PDB entry 4S0N | X-ray diffraction, 1.50 A resolution | chains B and D of the 8 polymer chains in the assembly

Chain B (and D):
Protein: Helicase-like transcription factor
Source organism: Homo sapiens
Notes: EC 3.6.4.-, 6.3.2.-; fragment: HIRAN Domain; chain D of this document is another copy of the same molecule, construct and numbering; everything in this record applies to it too
UniProt: Q14527 (HLTF_HUMAN); residue numbers follow UniProt; this construct covers 55-180
Amino-acid sequence (130 residues; each row starts with the number of its first residue):
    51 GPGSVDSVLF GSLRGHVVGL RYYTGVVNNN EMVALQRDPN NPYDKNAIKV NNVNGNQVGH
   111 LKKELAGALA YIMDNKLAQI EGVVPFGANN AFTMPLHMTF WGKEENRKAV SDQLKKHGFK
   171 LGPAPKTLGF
Not modelled in the structure: 51-55 (chain D: 177-180)
Differences from the reference sequence: expression tag (51-54)
Ion coordination: Na+: L70, Y73
UniProt features mapped onto this chain:
  - cross-link: K112 (Glycyl lysine isopeptide (Lys-Gly) (interchain with G-Cter in SUMO2))
Reported in the primary citation:
  - binding site for the 10-nt DNA strand: R71, Y72, Y73, N91, Y93, D94, H110, K113, F142
  - mutagenesis - N91A, D94A, H110A, K113E: decreased binding to ssDNA
  - mutagenesis - R71E, Y72A/Y93A, D94A, H110A: decreased catalytic activity

Interface between chain B and chain D:
Residue-residue contacts (37):
  S57(B) - P52(D)
  V58(B) - Q86(D)
  L59(B) - A84(D)  hydrophobic
  L59(B) - V103(D)
  F60(B) - V103(D)
  G61(B) - V103(D)
  N80(B) - W151(D)
  N80(B) - K176(D)  hydrogen bond (side chain-backbone)
  M82(B) - V55(D)
  M82(B) - S57(D)
  M82(B) - W151(D)  hydrophobic
  V83(B) - V55(D)
  A84(B) - V55(D)
  V103(B) - V55(D)
  E131(B) - G53(D)  hydrogen bond (side chain-backbone)
  W151(B) - G51(D)
  W151(B) - P52(D)
  R157(B) - V103(D)  hydrogen bond (side chain-backbone)
  R157(B) - N104(D)  hydrogen bond (side chain-backbone)
  R157(B) - G105(D)
  G172(B) - V103(D)
  P173(B) - E81(D)
  P173(B) - M82(D)  hydrogen bond (backbone-backbone)
  P173(B) - V103(D)  hydrophobic
  A174(B) - M82(D)
  P175(B) - N80(D)
  P175(B) - M82(D)  hydrophobic
  P175(B) - E131(D)
  P175(B) - V133(D)  hydrophobic
  K176(B) - E131(D)  hydrogen bond (backbone-side chain)
  T177(B) - E131(D)
  T177(B) - T149(D)
  T177(B) - P175(D)
  L178(B) - N80(D)
  G179(B) - P175(D)
  F180(B) - S62(D)
  F180(B) - P173(D)
Also at the interface, not in a pair above, chain B (26 interface residues in all): S62, N102, Q129, V133
Also at the interface, not in a pair above, chain D (25 interface residues in all): S54, D56, L59, V83

In short:
26 residues of chain B and 25 residues of chain D are in contact; the contacts include 6 hydrogen bonds. Polar
contacts include N80(B)-K176(D), E131(B)-G53(D) and R157(B)-V103(D). The paper reports a binding site for the
10-nt DNA strand at R71(B), Y72(B) and Y73(B) among others; N91A, D94A and H110A of chain B, among others,
reduce binding to ssDNA; 6 substitutions were tested in all.
Both chains are Helicase-like transcription factor (Homo sapiens). Entry 4S0N (Crystal Structure of HLTF HIRAN
Domain bound to DNA) was determined by X-ray diffraction.
